Entry 9IYB (electron microscopy, 2.82 A resolution); this record covers chains B and C of the 5 polymer chains in the assembly.

[Chain B]
Molecule: Guanine nucleotide-binding protein G(i) subunit alpha-1
Source organism: Homo sapiens
UniProtKB: P63096 (GNAI1_HUMAN); residue numbers follow UniProt; this construct covers 1-354
Sequence (354 residues; each row starts with the number of its first residue):
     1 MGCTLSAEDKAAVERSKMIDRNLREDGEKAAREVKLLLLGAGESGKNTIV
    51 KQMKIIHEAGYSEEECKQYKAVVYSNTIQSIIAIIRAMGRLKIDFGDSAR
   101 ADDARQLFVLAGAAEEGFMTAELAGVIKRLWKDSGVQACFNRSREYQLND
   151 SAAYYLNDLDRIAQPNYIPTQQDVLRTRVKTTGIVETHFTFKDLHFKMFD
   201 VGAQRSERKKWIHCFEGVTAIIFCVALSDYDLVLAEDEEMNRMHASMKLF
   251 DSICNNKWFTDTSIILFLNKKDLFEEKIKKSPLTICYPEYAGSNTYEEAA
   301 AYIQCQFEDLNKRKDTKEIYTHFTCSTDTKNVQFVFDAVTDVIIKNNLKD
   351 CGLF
Disordered / not traced: 1-3, 58-180, 236-238
Differences from the reference sequence: engineered mutation Asn47 (Ser in P63096), Ala203 (Gly in P63096), Ala245 (Glu in P63096), Ser326 (Ala in P63096)
UniProt features mapped onto this chain:
  - region: Lys35 to Lys46, Thr48 (G1 motif), Asp173 to Thr181 (G2 motif), Phe196 to Gly202, Gln204, Arg205 (G3 motif), Ile265 to Asp272 (G4 motif), Thr324, Cys325, Thr327 to Thr329 (G5 motif)
  - binding site (GTP): Glu43 to Lys46, Thr48, Ser151, Leu175 to Thr181, Asp200 to Gly202, Gln204, Asn269 to Asp272
  - binding site (Mg(2+)): Thr181
  - modified residue: Arg178 (ADP-ribosylarginine), Gln204 (Deamidated glutamine), Cys351 (ADP-ribosylcysteine)
  - lipidation: Gly2 (N-myristoyl glycine), Cys3 (S-palmitoyl cysteine)

[Chain C]
Molecule: Guanine nucleotide-binding protein G(I)/G(S)/G(T) subunit beta-1
Source organism: Homo sapiens
UniProtKB: P62873 (GBB1_HUMAN); residues 2-340 here = UniProt positions 2-340
Sequence (345 residues; numbered -4 to 340; the number before each row is that of its first residue; numbers below 1 keep their minus sign (Met-4 is residue -4)):
    -4 MGSLLQSELDQLRQEAEQLKNQIRDARKACADATLSQITNNIDPVGRIQM
    46 RTRRTLRGHLAKIYAMHWGTDSRLLVSASQDGKLIIWDSYTTNKVHAIPL
    96 RSSWVMTCAYAPSGNYVACGGLDNICSIYNLKTREGNVRVSRELAGHTGY
   146 LSCCRFLDDNQIVTSSGDTTCALWDIETGQQTTTFTGHTGDVMSLSLAPD
   196 TRLFVSGACDASAKLWDVREGMCRQTFTGHESDINAICFFPNGNAFATGS
   246 DDATCRLFDLRADQELMTYSHDNIICGITSVSFSKSGRLLLAGYDDFNCN
   296 VWDALKADRAGVLAGHDNRVSCLGVTDDGMAVATGSWDSFLKIWN
Disordered / not traced: -4 to 3
Differences from the reference sequence: initiating methionine (-4); expression tag (-3 to 1)
UniProt features mapped onto this chain:
  - modified residue: Ser2 (N-acetylserine), His266 (Phosphohistidine)

[Interface between chain B and chain C]
Contacting residue pairs (45; chain B residue first):
  Val13(B) - Asn88(C)
  Arg15(B) - Lys89(C)
  Arg15(B) - Val90(C)  hydrogen bond (side chain-backbone)
  Arg15(B) - His91(C)
  Ser16(B) - Asn88(C)
  Ser16(B) - Lys89(C)  hydrogen bond (side chain-backbone)
  Ile19(B) - Lys89(C)
  Ile19(B) - Ala92(C)  hydrophobic
  Asp20(B) - Lys89(C)  salt bridge
  Leu23(B) - Gly53(C)
  Leu23(B) - Leu55(C)
  Leu23(B) - Lys78(C)
  Leu23(B) - Ile80(C)  hydrophobic
  Asp26(B) - Lys78(C)  salt bridge
  Gly27(B) - Leu55(C)
  Thr182(B) - Asp118(C)
  Thr182(B) - Asn119(C)  hydrogen bond
  Thr182(B) - His142(C)
  Thr182(B) - Thr143(C)
  Gly183(B) - Leu117(C)
  Gly183(B) - Asn119(C)
  Ile184(B) - Trp99(C)
  Ile184(B) - Leu117(C)  hydrophobic
  Phe199(B) - Trp99(C)
  Gln204(B) - Leu117(C)
  Gln204(B) - Asn119(C)
  Gln204(B) - Gly144(C)
  Gln204(B) - Tyr145(C)
  Ser206(B) - Tyr145(C)
  Ser206(B) - Gly162(C)
  Ser206(B) - Asp186(C)
  Glu207(B) - Asp186(C)
  Lys210(B) - Met188(C)
  Lys210(B) - Asn230(C)  hydrogen bond
  Trp211(B) - Tyr145(C)
  His213(B) - Lys57(C)
  His213(B) - Tyr59(C)  hydrogen bond
  His213(B) - Trp332(C)
  Cys214(B) - Tyr59(C)  hydrogen bond
  Cys214(B) - Gln75(C)
  Cys214(B) - Trp99(C)
  Phe215(B) - Trp99(C)  hydrophobic
  Glu216(B) - Lys57(C)  salt bridge
  Trp258(B) - Arg314(C)
  Trp258(B) - Trp332(C)  hydrophobic
Also at the interface, not in a pair above, chain B (24 interface residues in all): Ala12, Lys35
Also at the interface, not in a pair above, chain C (29 interface residues in all): Thr87, Met101, Asp228

[In short]
Chain B and chain C form an interface of 24 and 29 residues respectively; the contacts include 6 hydrogen
bonds and 3 salt bridges. Polar pairs include Asp20(B)-Lys89(C), Asp26(B)-Lys78(C) and Glu216(B)-Lys57(C).
Curated annotation (UniProt) lists 21 GTP-binding residues and Mg2+-binding residue Thr181(B) on chain B.
Chain B is Guanine nucleotide-binding protein G(i) subunit alpha-1 and chain C is Guanine nucleotide-binding
protein G(I)/G(S)/G(T) subunit beta-1, both from Homo sapiens; the structure, Cryo-EM Structure of the
Prostaglandin D2 Receptor 2-PGD2 Coupled to G Protein, was determined by electron microscopy (same publication
as 8XXU and 8XXV).
